8Q2N - chains F and J of the 10 polymer chains in the assembly; structure by electron microscopy, 2.98 A resolution.

[Chain F]
Protein: CRISPR-associated endonuclease Cas1
Source organism: Streptococcus thermophilus DGCC 7710
Notes: EC 3.1.-.-
Reference sequence: G3ECR2 (CAS1_STRTR); residue numbers follow UniProt; this construct covers 1-289
Chain sequence (302 residues; each row starts with the number of its first residue):
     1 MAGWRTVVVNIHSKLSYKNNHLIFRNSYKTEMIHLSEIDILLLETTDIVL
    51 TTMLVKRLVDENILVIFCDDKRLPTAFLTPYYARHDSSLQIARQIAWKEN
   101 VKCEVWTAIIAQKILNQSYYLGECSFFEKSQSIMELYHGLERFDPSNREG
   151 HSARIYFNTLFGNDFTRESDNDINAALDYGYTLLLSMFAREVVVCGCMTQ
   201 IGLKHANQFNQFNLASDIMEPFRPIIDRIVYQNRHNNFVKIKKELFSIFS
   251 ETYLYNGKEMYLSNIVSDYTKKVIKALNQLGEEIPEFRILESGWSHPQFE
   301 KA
Disordered / not traced: 290-302
Sequence notes: expression tag (290-302)
Swiss-Prot annotation at these positions:
  - binding site (Mn(2+)): Glu149, His205, Glu220

[Chain J]
Molecule: Integration target, chain J
Sequence (48 nucleotides; row label = number of the first residue in the row; numbers below 1 keep their minus sign (DT-5 is residue -5)):
    -5 TACGAGGTTTTAGAGCTGTGTTGTTTCGAATGGTTCCAAAACCTCGTA

[Interface between chain F and chain J]
Residue-residue contacts - 25 pairs, chain F then chain J:
  Asn147(F) with DA-1(J), base contact; DG0(J), hydrogen bond to the base
  Glu149(F) with DG0(J), phosphate contact
  Gly150(F) with DA-1(J), sugar contact; DG0(J), sugar contact
  Ala153(F) with DA-1(J), phosphate contact; DG0(J), sugar contact
  Arg154(F) with DC-3(J), hydrogen bond to the base; DG-2(J), hydrogen bond to the base; DA-1(J), sugar contact
  Phe157(F) with DA-1(J), phosphate contact; DG0(J), phosphate contact
  Thr166(F) with DA-1(J), hydrogen bond to the phosphate
  Arg167(F) with DA-1(J), hydrogen bond to the phosphate; DG0(J), phosphate contact
  His205(F) with DG1(J), salt bridge to the phosphate; DT2(J), phosphate contact
  Ala206(F) with DT2(J), hydrogen bond to the phosphate; DT3(J), phosphate contact
  Asn207(F) with DT2(J), hydrogen bond to the phosphate; DT3(J), base contact
  Gln208(F) with DT3(J), phosphate contact; DT4(J), base contact
  Phe209(F) with DT4(J), base contact
  Arg223(F) with DG1(J), salt bridge to the phosphate
Interface residues without a listed pair, chain F (18 interface residues in all): Lys113, His151, Asn213, Glu220
Interface residues without a listed pair, chain J (9 interface residues in all): DT5

[Overview]
18 residues of chain F face 9 of chain J across their interface; the contacts include 7 hydrogen bonds and 2
salt bridges. Among the polar pairs are Asn147(F)-DG0(J), Arg154(F)-DC-3(J) and Arg154(F)-DG-2(J). Curated
annotation (UniProt) lists 3 Mn2+-binding residues on chain F.
Here chain F is CRISPR-associated endonuclease Cas1 (Streptococcus thermophilus DGCC 7710) and chain J is
Integration target, chain J. Entry 8Q2N (Cas1-Cas2 CRISPR integrase bound to prespacer and target DNA,
Streptococcus thermophilus DGCC 7710 CRISPR3 system) was determined by electron microscopy.
